PDB entry 3FOE | X-ray diffraction, 4.00 A resolution (low resolution: residue-level contacts below are approximate; hydrogen-bond / salt-bridge calls are withheld) | chains A and F of the 8 polymer chains in the assembly

== Chain A ==
Molecule: DNA topoisomerase 4 subunit A
Source organism: Streptococcus pneumoniae
Notes: EC 5.99.1.-
Reference sequence: P72525 (PARC_STRPN); residue numbers follow UniProt; this construct covers 1-488
Chain sequence (496 residues; each row starts with the number of its first residue):
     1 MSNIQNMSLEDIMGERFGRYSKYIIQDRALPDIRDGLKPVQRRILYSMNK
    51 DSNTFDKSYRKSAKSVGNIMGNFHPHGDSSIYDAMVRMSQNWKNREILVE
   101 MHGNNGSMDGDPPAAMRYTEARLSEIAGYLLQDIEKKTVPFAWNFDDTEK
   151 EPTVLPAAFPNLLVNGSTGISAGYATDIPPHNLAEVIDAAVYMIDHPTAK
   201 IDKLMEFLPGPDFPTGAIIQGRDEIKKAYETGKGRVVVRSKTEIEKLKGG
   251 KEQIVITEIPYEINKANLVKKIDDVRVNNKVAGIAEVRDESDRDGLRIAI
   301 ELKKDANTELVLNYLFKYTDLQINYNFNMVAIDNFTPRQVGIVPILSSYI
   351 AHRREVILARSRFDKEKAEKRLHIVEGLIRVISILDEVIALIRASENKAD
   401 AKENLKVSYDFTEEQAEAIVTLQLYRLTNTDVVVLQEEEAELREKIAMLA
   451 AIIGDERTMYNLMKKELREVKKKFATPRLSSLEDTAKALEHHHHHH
Unresolved in the structure: 1-4, 54-55, 166-175, 199, 216-217, 233, 258-261, 282-299, 303-307, 480-496
Differences from the reference sequence: expression tag (489-496)
Residues lining bound ligands: Clinafloxacin (NFX; 7-[(3R)-3-aminopyrrolidin-1-yl]-8-chloro-1-cyclopropyl-6-fluoro-4-oxo-1,4-dihydroquinoline-3-carboxylic acid): Gly77, Asp78, Ser79, Ser80, Asp83
Swiss-Prot annotation at these positions:
  - active site: Tyr118 (O-(5'-phospho-DNA)-tyrosine intermediate)
  - site: Lys38 (Interaction with DNA), His74 (Interaction with DNA), His76 (Interaction with DNA), Arg87 (Interaction with DNA), Lys93 (Interaction with DNA), Arg117 (Transition state stabilizer)

== Chain F ==
Molecule: 19-nt DNA strand
Sequence (19 nucleotides; numbered 1 to 19; the number before each row is that of its first residue):
     1 AGTCATTCATGACCTTGGT

== How chain A and chain F interact ==
Contacting residue pairs (4):
  Pro113(A) - DG2(F)
  Ala114(A) - DG2(F)
  Ala115(A) - DG2(F)
  Tyr118(A) - DA1(F)
Also at the interface, not in a pair above, chain A (8 interface residues in all): Tyr23, Pro112, Lys317, Tyr318
Also at the interface, not in a pair above, chain F (6 interface residues in all): DT3, DC8, DC13, DC14

== Overview ==
The interface between chain A and chain F involves 8 residues on one side and 6 on the other. Bound to chain
A: Clinafloxacin. Curated annotation (UniProt) lists active-site residue Tyr118(A) on chain A.
Here chain A is DNA topoisomerase 4 subunit A (Streptococcus pneumoniae) and chain F is a 19-nt DNA strand.
Entry 3FOE (Structural insight into the quinolone-DNA cleavage complex of type IIA topoisomerases) was
determined by X-ray diffraction (same publication as 3FOF).
